Entry 9D0Y (electron microscopy, 3.10 A resolution); this record covers chains A and F of the 6 polymer chains in the assembly.

== Chain A ==
Molecule: Hemagglutinin HA1 chain
Source organism: Influenza A virus
Reference sequence: A0A2R4U332 (A0A2R4U332_9INFA); residues 11-326 here correspond to UniProt positions 18-333 (UniProt number = residue number + 7)
Amino-acid sequence (340 residues; row label = number of the first residue in the row; numbers below 1 keep their minus sign (Met-13 is residue -13)):
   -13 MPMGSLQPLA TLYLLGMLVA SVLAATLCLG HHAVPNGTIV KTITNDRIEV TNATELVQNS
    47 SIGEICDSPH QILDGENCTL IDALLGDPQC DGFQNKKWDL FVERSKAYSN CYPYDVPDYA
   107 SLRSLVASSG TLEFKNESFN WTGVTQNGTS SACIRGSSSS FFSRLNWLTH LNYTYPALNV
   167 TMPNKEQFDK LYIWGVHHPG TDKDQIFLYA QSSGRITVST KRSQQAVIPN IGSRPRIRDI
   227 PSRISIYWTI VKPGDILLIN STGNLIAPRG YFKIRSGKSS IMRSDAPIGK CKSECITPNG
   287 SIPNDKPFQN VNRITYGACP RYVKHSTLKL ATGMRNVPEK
Unresolved in the structure: -13 to 10, 324-326
Construct notes: initiating methionine (-13); expression tag (-12 to 10)
Disulfide bonds: Cys52-Cys277, Cys64-Cys76, Cys97-Cys139, Cys281-Cys305
Glycans and other covalent adducts: N-acetylglucosamine (NAG) linked to Asn38, Asn45, Asn63, Asn126, Asn133, Asn158, Asn165, Asn246, Asn285
Small-molecule neighbours: N-acetylglucosamine (NAG; 2-acetamido-2-deoxy-beta-D-glucopyranose): Asp188, Ile217, Gly218
From the paper describing this entry:
  - post-translational modification sites: Asn45, Asn63, Asn133, Asn165, Asn246, Asn285
  - post-translational modification sites: Asn126, Asn158 (by similarity / conservation)

== Chain F ==
Molecule: Hemagglutinin HA2 chain, Green fluorescent protein fusion
Source organism: Influenza A virus
Reference sequence: chimeric construct of Q38SQ8, P42212: residues -2 to 174 from Q38SQ8 (HEMA_I83A8) positions 343-519 (UniProt number = residue number + 345); residues 220-452 from P42212 positions 1-233 (UniProt number = residue number - 219)
Amino-acid sequence (486 residues; row label = number of the first residue in the row; numbers below 1 keep their minus sign (Gln-2 is residue -2)):
    -2 QTRGIFGAIA GFIENGWEGM VDGWYGFRHQ NSEGRGQAAD LKSTQAAIDQ INGKLNRLIG
    58 KTNEKFHQIE KEFSEVEGRV QDLEKYVEDT KIDLWSYNAE LLVALENQHT IDLTDSEMNK
   118 LFEKTKKQLR ENAEDMGNGC FKIYHKCDNA CIESIRNETY DHNVYRDEAL NNRFQIKRMK
   178 QIEDKIEEIE SKQKKIENEI ARIKKIKLVP RGSVDENLYF QAMSKGEELF TGVVPILVEL
   238 DGDVNGHKFS VRGEGEGDAT NGKLTLKFIC TTGKLPVPWP TLVTTLTYGV QCFSRYPDHM
   298 KRHDFFKSAM PEGYVQERTI SFKDDGTYKT RAEVKFEGDT LVNRIELKGI DFKEDGNILG
   358 HKLEYNFNSH NVYITADKQK NGIKANFKIR HNVEDGSVQL ADHYQQNTPI GDGPVLLPDN
   418 HYLSTQSVLS KDPNEKRDHM VLLEFVTAAG ITHGMSSAWS HPQFEKGGGS GGGSGGSAWS
   478 HPQFEK
Unresolved in the structure: -2 to 9, 174-483
Construct notes: conflict Arg32 (Thr377 in Q38SQ8), Ile45 (Val390 in Q38SQ8), Gly57 (Glu402 in Q38SQ8), Val77 (Ile422 in Q38SQ8), Lys123 (Arg468 in Q38SQ8), Glu150 (Gly495 in Q38SQ8), Glu155 (Gly500 in Q38SQ8), Asn160 (Asp505 in Q38SQ8), Arg249 (Ser30 in P42212), Asn258 (Tyr39 in P42212), Leu283 (Phe64 in P42212), Thr284 (Ser65 in P42212), Arg299 (Gln80 in P42212), Ser318 (Phe99 in P42212), Thr324 (Asn105 in P42212), Phe364 (Tyr145 in P42212), Thr372 (Met153 in P42212), Ala382 (Val163 in P42212), Val390 (Ile171 in P42212), Val425 (Ala206 in P42212); linker (175-219); expression tag (453-483)
UniProt features mapped onto this chain:
  - modified residue: Tyr285 (Z: -2,3-didehydrotyrosine)
Disulfide bonds: Cys144-Cys148
Glycans and other covalent adducts: N-acetylglucosamine (NAG) linked to Asn154

== Interface between chain A and chain F ==
Residue-residue contacts - 8 pairs, chain A then chain F:
  Thr28(A) with Arg54(F)
  Ile29(A) with Lys51(F); Arg54(F); His106(F)
  Thr30(A) with Gln47(F); Lys51(F); His106(F)
  Asp32(A) with Arg54(F), salt bridge
Also at the interface, not in a pair above, chain A (5 interface residues in all): Lys310
Also at the interface, not in a pair above, chain F (6 interface residues in all): Gly50, Lys62

== In short ==
The interface between chain A and chain F involves 5 residues on one side and 6 on the other, with 1 salt
bridge. The salt-bridged pair is Asp32(A)-Arg54(F). Ligands of chain A: N-acetylglucosamine. From the paper:
modification sites Asn45(A), Asn63(A) and Asn133(A) among others.
Chain A is Hemagglutinin HA1 chain and chain F is Hemagglutinin HA2 chain, Green fluorescent protein fusion,
both from Influenza A virus; the structure, Map of endoH-treated hemagglutinin A/Sing/INFIMH/16, was
determined by electron microscopy together with 9D1U, 9D2M, 9CXT and 9CXU from the same study.
